1FUB - chains B and D of the 4 polymer chains in the assembly; structure by powder diffraction.

== Chain B (and D) ==
Name: Insulin, B chain
Notes: fragment: b chain of t3r3 variant; chain D of this document is another copy of the same molecule, construct and numbering; everything in this record applies to it too
UniProt: P01308 (INS_HUMAN); residues 1-30 here correspond to UniProt positions 25-54 (UniProt number = residue number + 24)
Chain sequence (30 residues; numbered 1 to 30; the number before each row is that of its first residue):
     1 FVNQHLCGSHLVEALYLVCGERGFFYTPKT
Ion coordination: Zn2+: His10 (together with chloride ion)

== Chain B / chain D interface ==
Pairs across the interface - 23 pairs, chain B then chain D:
  Ser9(B) with Glu13(D)
  Glu13(B) with Ser9(D); Val12(D); Glu13(D)
  Tyr16(B) with His5(D); Ser9(D)
  Arg22(B) with Pro28(D)
  Gly23(B) with Tyr26(D); Pro28(D)
  Phe24(B) with Val12(D); Phe25(D); Tyr26(D)
  Phe25(B) with Phe24(D); Phe25(D)
  Tyr26(B) with Tyr16(D); Gly20(D); Gly23(D); Phe24(D)
  Pro28(B) with Gly20(D); Glu21(D); Arg22(D); Gly23(D)
  Lys29(B) with Glu21(D)
Also at the interface, not in a pair above, chain B (13 interface residues in all): Val12, Gly20, Glu21
Also at the interface, not in a pair above, chain D (15 interface residues in all): Gly8, His10

== In short ==
Chain B and chain D form an interface of 13 and 15 residues respectively.
Chain B and chain D are both Insulin, B chain; the structure, First protein structure, was determined by
powder diffraction (same publication as 1FU2).
